Entry 7K1K (electron microscopy, 4.10 A resolution (low resolution: residue-level contacts below are approximate; hydrogen-bond / salt-bridge calls are withheld)); this record covers chains C and F of the 7 polymer chains in the assembly.

# Chain C
Molecule: X-ray repair cross-complementing protein 5
From: Homo sapiens
Notes: EC 3.6.4.-
UniProt: P13010 (XRCC5_HUMAN); residue numbers follow UniProt; this construct covers 1-732
Chain sequence (732 residues; numbered 1 to 732; the number before each row is that of its first residue):
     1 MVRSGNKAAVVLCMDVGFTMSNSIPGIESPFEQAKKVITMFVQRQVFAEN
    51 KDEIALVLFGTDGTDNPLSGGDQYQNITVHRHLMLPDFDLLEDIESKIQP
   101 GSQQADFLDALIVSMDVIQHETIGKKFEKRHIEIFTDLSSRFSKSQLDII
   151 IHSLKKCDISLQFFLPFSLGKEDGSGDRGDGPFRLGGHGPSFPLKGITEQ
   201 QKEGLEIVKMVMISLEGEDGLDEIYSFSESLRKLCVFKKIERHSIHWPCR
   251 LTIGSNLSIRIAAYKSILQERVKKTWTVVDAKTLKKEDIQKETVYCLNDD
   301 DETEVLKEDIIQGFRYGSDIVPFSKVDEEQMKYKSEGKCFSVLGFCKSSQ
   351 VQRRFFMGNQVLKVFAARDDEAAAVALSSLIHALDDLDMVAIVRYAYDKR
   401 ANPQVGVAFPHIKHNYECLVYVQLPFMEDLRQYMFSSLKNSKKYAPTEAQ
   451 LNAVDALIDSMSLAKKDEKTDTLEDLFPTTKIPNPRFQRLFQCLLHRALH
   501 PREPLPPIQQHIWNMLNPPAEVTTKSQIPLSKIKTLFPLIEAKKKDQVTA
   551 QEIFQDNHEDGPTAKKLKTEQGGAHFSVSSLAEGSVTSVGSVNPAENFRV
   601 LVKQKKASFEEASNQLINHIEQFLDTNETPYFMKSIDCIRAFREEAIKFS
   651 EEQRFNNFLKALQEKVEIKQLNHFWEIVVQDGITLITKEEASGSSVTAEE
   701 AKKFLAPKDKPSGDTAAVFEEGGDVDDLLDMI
Not modelled in the structure: 1-5, 171-180, 542-732
Swiss-Prot annotation at these positions:
  - region: Leu-138 to Leu-165 (Leucine-zipper)
  - motif: Glu-720 to Leu-728 (EEXXXDL motif)
  - modified residue: Lys-144 (N6-acetyllysine), Ser-255 (Phosphoserine), Ser-258 (Phosphoserine), Lys-265 (N6-acetyllysine), Ser-318 (Phosphoserine), Lys-332 (N6-acetyllysine), Thr-535 (Phosphothreonine), Ser-577 (Phosphoserine), Ser-579 (Phosphoserine), Ser-580 (Phosphoserine), Lys-660 (N6-acetyllysine), Lys-665 (N6-acetyllysine), Thr-715 (Phosphothreonine)
  - cross-link (Glycyl lysine isopeptide (Lys-Gly)): Lys-195 (interchain with G-Cter in SUMO2), Lys-532 (interchain with G-Cter in SUMO2), Lys-534 (interchain with G-Cter in SUMO2), Lys-566 (interchain with G-Cter in SUMO2), Lys-568 (interchain with G-Cter in SUMO2), Lys-669 (interchain with G-Cter in SUMO2), Lys-688 (interchain with G-Cter in SUMO2)
  - mutagenesis: Glu-720 to Glu-721 (Abolishes interaction with PRKDC and its recruitment to sites of DNA damage), Asp-726 to Asp-727 (Abolishes interaction with PRKDC and its recruitment to sites of DNA damage)

# Chain F
Molecule: 24-nt DNA strand
Sequence (24 nucleotides; row label = number of the first residue in the row):
     1 GCATGCTCTACTGCTTCGATATCG
Not modelled in the structure: 1-3

# Interface between chain C and chain F
Contacting residue pairs - 6 pairs, chain C then chain F:
  Lys-265(C) / DT15(F)
  Lys-265(C) / DT16(F)
  Gln-360(C) / DT16(F)
  Arg-400(C) / DC17(F)
  Arg-400(C) / DG18(F)
  Asn-402(C) / DC17(F)
Other interface residues (no listed pair), chain C (5 interface residues in all): Ile-245

# In short
The interface between chain C and chain F involves 5 residues on one side and 4 on the other. From UniProt: 4
mutagenesis sites on chain C.
Chain C is X-ray repair cross-complementing protein 5 (Homo sapiens) and chain F is a 24-nt DNA strand; the
structure, CryoEM structure of inactivated-form DNA-PK (Complex IV), was determined by electron microscopy
(same publication as 7K0Y, 7K17, 7K19, 7K1B, 7K1J and 7K1N).
